PDB entry 8VUX | electron microscopy, 3.54 A resolution | chains A and B

Chain A (and B):
Molecule: Multidrug resistance-associated protein 1
Source organism: Homo sapiens
Notes: EC 7.6.2.2, 7.6.2.3; chain B of this document is another copy of the same molecule, construct and numbering; everything in this record applies to it too
Reference sequence: P33527 (MRP1_HUMAN); residues 1-1531 here = UniProt positions 1-1531
Sequence (1531 residues; each row starts with the number of its first residue):
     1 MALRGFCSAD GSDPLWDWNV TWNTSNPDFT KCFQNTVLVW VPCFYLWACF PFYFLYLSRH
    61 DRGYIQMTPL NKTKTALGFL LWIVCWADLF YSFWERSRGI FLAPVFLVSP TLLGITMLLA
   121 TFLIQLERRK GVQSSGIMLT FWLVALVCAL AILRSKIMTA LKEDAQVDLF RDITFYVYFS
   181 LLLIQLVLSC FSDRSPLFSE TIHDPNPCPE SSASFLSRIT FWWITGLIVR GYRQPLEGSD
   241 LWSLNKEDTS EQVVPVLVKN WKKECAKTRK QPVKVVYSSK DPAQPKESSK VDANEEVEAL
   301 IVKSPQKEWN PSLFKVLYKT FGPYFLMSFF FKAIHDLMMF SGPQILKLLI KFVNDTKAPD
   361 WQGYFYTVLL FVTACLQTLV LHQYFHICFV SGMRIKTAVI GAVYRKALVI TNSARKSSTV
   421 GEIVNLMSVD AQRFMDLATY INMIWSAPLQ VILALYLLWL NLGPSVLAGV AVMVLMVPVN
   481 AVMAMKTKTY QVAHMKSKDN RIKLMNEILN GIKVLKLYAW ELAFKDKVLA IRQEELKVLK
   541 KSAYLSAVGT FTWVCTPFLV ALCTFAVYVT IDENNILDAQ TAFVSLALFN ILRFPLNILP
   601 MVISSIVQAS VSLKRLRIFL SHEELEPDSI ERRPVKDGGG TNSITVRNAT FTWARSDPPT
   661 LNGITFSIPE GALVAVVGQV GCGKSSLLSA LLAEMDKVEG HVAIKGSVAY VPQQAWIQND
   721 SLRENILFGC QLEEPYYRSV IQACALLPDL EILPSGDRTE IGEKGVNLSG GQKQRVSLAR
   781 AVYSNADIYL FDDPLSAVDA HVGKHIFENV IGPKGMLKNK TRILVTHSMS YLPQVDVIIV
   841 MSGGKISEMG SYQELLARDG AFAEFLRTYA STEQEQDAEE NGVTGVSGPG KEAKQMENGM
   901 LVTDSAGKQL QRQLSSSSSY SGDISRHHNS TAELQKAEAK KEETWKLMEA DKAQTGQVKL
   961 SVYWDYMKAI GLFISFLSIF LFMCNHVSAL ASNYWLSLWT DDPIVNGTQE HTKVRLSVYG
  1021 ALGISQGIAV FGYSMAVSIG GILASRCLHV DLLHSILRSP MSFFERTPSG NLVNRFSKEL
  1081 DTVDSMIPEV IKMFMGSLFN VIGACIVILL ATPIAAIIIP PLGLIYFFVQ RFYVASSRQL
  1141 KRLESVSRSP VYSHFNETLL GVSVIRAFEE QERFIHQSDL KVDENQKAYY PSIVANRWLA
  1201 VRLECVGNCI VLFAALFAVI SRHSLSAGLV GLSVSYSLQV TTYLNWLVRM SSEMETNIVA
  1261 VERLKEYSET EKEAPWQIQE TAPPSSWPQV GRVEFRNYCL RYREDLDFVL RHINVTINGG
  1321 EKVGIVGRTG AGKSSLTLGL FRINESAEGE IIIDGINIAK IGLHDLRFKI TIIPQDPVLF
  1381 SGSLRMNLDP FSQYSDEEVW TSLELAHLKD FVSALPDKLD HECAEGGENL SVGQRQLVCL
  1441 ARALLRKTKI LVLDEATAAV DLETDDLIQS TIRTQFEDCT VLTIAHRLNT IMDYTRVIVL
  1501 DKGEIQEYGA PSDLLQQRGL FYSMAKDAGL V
Disordered / not traced: 269-309, 480-545, 873-972, 1045-1086, 1255-1531
Cystine bridges: Cys-7/Cys-32
Curated features (UniProtKB/Swiss-Prot):
  - binding site (ATP): Trp-653, Gly-678 to Ser-685, Gln-713, Gly-1327 to Ser-1334
  - modified residue: Tyr-277 (Phosphotyrosine), Ser-289 (Phosphoserine), Lys-503 (N6-succinyllysine), Ser-905 (Phosphoserine), Ser-915 (Phosphoserine), Ser-930 (Phosphoserine)
  - glycosylation (N-linked (GlcNAc...) asparagine): Asn-19, Asn-23, Asn-1006

Chain A / chain B interface:
Contacting residue pairs (31; chain A residue first):
  Thr-73(A) / Leu-1124(B)
  Thr-73(A) / Phe-1128(B)
  Leu-153(A) / Ile-1117(B)  hydrophobic
  Ile-157(A) / Ile-1114(B)  hydrophobic
  Leu-161(A) / Ile-1220(B)  hydrophobic
  Tyr-176(A) / Pro-1113(B)
  Tyr-176(A) / Ile-1114(B)  hydrophobic
  Tyr-176(A) / Ile-1117(B)
  Phe-179(A) / Ile-1117(B)  hydrophobic
  Ser-180(A) / Ala-1116(B)  hydrogen bond (side chain-backbone)
  Ser-180(A) / Ile-1117(B)  hydrogen bond (side chain-backbone)
  Ser-180(A) / Pro-1120(B)
  Ile-184(A) / Pro-1120(B)  hydrophobic
  Ile-184(A) / Pro-1121(B)  hydrophobic
  Ile-184(A) / Leu-1124(B)  hydrophobic
  Arg-233(A) / Arg-194(B)
  Pro-1113(A) / Leu-169(B)  hydrophobic
  Pro-1113(A) / Ile-173(B)  hydrophobic
  Pro-1113(A) / Tyr-176(B)
  Ile-1114(A) / Ile-157(B)  hydrophobic
  Ile-1114(A) / Tyr-176(B)  hydrophobic
  Ile-1117(A) / Tyr-176(B)
  Ile-1117(A) / Phe-179(B)  hydrophobic
  Ile-1117(A) / Ser-180(B)  hydrogen bond (backbone-side chain)
  Pro-1120(A) / Ser-180(B)
  Pro-1120(A) / Leu-181(B)  hydrophobic
  Pro-1120(A) / Ile-184(B)
  Pro-1121(A) / Ser-180(B)
  Pro-1121(A) / Ile-184(B)  hydrophobic
  Leu-1124(A) / Thr-73(B)
  Ile-1220(A) / Leu-161(B)  hydrophobic
Other interface residues (no listed pair), chain A (20 interface residues in all): Ile-173, Ala-1116, Phe-1128, Ser-1221
Other interface residues (no listed pair), chain B (21 interface residues in all): Leu-153

Overview:
Chain A and chain B form an interface of 20 and 21 residues respectively; the contacts include 3 hydrogen
bonds. Polar pairs include Ser-180(A)/Ala-1116(B) and Ser-180(A)/Ile-1117(B). UniProt lists 18 ATP-binding
residues on chain A.
Both chains are Multidrug resistance-associated protein 1 (Homo sapiens). Entry 8VUX (Cryo-EM structure of
human ABC transporter (hABCC1) bound to cGAMP) was determined by electron microscopy (same publication as 8VT4
and 8VVC).
